2FPD - chains A and C of the 4 polymer chains in the assembly; structure by X-ray diffraction, 2.05 A resolution.

[Chain A (and C)]
Name: C-jun-amino-terminal kinase interacting protein 1
Source organism: Rattus norvegicus
Notes: fragment: SH3 domain, residues 1-60; chain C of this document is another copy of the same molecule, construct and numbering; everything in this record applies to it too
Reference sequence: Q9R237 (JIP1_RAT); residues 1-60 here correspond to UniProt positions 487-546 (UniProt number = residue number + 486)
Sequence (62 residues; each row starts with the number of its first residue; numbers below 1 keep their minus sign (Gly-1 is residue -1)):
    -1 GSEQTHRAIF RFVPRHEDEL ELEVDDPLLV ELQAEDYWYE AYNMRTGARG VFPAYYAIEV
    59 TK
Sequence notes: cloning artifact (-1 to 0); modified residue (42)
Modified positions: Mse42 (selenomethionine; parent Met)

[Chain A / chain C interface]
Contacting residue pairs (39; chain A residue first):
  Phe8(A) with Tyr53(C), hydrophobic
  Arg9(A) with Tyr35(C)
  Phe10(A) with Trp36(C), hydrophobic
  Val11(A) with Asp34(C); Tyr35(C), hydrophobic; Trp36(C), hydrogen bond (backbone-side chain)
  Arg13(A) with Ala32(C); Asp34(C), salt bridge; Trp36(C); Val49(C)
  His14(A) with His14(C), hydrogen bond; Asp16(C), salt bridge; Glu17(C), salt bridge; Trp36(C)
  Asp16(A) with His14(C), salt bridge
  Glu17(A) with His14(C), salt bridge; Glu17(C); Trp36(C)
  Ala32(A) with Arg13(C)
  Asp34(A) with Val11(C); Arg13(C), salt bridge
  Tyr35(A) with Arg9(C); Val11(C), hydrophobic
  Trp36(A) with Phe10(C), hydrophobic; Val11(C), hydrogen bond (side chain-backbone); Arg13(C); His14(C); Glu17(C)
  Glu38(A) with Arg13(C), salt bridge
  Val49(A) with Arg13(C)
  Pro51(A) with Pro51(C), hydrophobic; Tyr54(C)
  Ala52(A) with Tyr54(C)
  Tyr53(A) with Phe8(C), hydrophobic; Tyr54(C), hydrogen bond (backbone-side chain)
  Tyr54(A) with Pro51(C); Ala52(C); Tyr53(C), hydrogen bond (side chain-backbone); Tyr54(C), hydrophobic
Also at the interface, not in a pair above, chain C (18 interface residues in all): Pro12

[Overview]
Chain A and chain C each contribute 18 residues to their interface; the contacts include 5 hydrogen bonds and
7 salt bridges. Polar contacts include Arg13(A)-Asp34(C), His14(A)-Asp16(C) and His14(A)-Glu17(C).
Both chains are C-jun-amino-terminal kinase interacting protein 1 (Rattus norvegicus). Entry 2FPD (Sad
structure determination: crystal structure of the intrinsic dimerization sh3 domain of the ib1 scaffold
protein) was determined by X-ray diffraction (same publication as 2FPE and 2FPF).
